Entry 7X4Y (X-ray diffraction, 1.90 A resolution); this record covers chains A and C of the 6 polymer chains in the assembly.

== Chain A (and C) ==
Name: Glutamate decarboxylase
Organism: Bacteroides thetaiotaomicron VPI-5482
Notes: EC 4.1.1.15; chain C of this document is another copy of the same molecule, construct and numbering; everything in this record applies to it too
Reference sequence: Q8A4M9 (Q8A4M9_BACTN); numbering as in UniProt (aligned over 1-481)
Chain sequence (481 residues; row label = number of the first residue in the row):
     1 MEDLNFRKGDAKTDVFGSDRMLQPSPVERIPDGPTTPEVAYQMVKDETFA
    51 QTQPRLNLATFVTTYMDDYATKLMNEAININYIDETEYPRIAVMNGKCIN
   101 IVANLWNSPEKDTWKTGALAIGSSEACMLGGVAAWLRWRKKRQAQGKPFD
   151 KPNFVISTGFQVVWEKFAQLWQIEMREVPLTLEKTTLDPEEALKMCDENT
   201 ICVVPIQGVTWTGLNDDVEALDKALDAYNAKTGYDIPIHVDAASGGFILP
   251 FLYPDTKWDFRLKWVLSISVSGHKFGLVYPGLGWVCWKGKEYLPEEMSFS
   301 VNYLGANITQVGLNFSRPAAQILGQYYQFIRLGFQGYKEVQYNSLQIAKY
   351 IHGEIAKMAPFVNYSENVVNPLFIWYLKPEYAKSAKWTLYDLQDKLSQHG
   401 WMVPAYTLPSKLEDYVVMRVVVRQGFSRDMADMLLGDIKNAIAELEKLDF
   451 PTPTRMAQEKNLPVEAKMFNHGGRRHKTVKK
Not modelled in the structure: 1, 460-481
Covalently attached groups: pyridoxal phosphate (PLP) linked to K274
Ligand contacts:
  - gamma-amino-butanoic acid (ABU), molecule 1: T60, F61, V62, Q161, T210
  - gamma-amino-butanoic acid (ABU), molecule 2: N81, I83, D84, F315, S316
  - pyridoxal phosphate (PLP): G122, S123, S124, Q161, V163, I206, G208, T210, D241, A243, S244, S271, H273

== Chain A / chain C interface ==
Contacting residue pairs - 220 pairs, chain A then chain C:
  S25(A) with K97(C), hydrogen bond; Y326(C), hydrogen bond
  P26(A) with K97(C); Y326(C), hydrogen bond (backbone-side chain); I330(C)
  V27(A) with K97(C); N100(C), hydrogen bond (backbone-side chain)
  E28(A) with N100(C); I101(C), hydrogen bond (backbone-backbone); N104(C), hydrogen bond (backbone-side chain); T113(C); K115(C), salt bridge
  R29(A) with I101(C); N104(C)
  I30(A) with I101(C); L105(C), hydrophobic; F329(C), hydrophobic; G333(C); F334(C); Y337(C), hydrophobic
  P31(A) with F329(C); G333(C); F334(C), hydrogen bond (backbone-backbone)
  D32(A) with F334(C), hydrogen bond (backbone-backbone); Q335(C), hydrogen bond (backbone-backbone)
  G33(A) with L332(C); G333(C)
  P34(A) with R331(C); L332(C); Q335(C)
  T35(A) with I330(C); R331(C), hydrogen bond (backbone-backbone)
  P37(A) with Y69(C), hydrophobic; Y327(C); R331(C)
  E38(A) with Y69(C), hydrogen bond
  A40(A) with Y327(C), hydrophobic; I330(C), hydrophobic; R331(C)
  Y41(A) with Y69(C); K72(C); L73(C), hydrophobic; E76(C), hydrogen bond; Y327(C)
  M43(A) with I330(C), hydrophobic
  V44(A) with L73(C), hydrophobic; M94(C); L323(C); Y326(C), hydrophobic; Y327(C); I330(C), hydrophobic
  K45(A) with E76(C), salt bridge
  E47(A) with R90(C); M94(C); K97(C), salt bridge; Y326(C)
  A50(A) with R90(C), hydrogen bond (backbone-side chain)
  Q51(A) with E87(C); Y88(C); P89(C); R90(C), hydrogen bond (side chain-backbone); I91(C), hydrogen bond (side chain-backbone)
  T52(A) with E87(C), hydrogen bond (backbone-backbone); Y88(C)
  P54(A) with N79(C); Y88(C)
  N57(A) with D84(C), hydrogen bond; E87(C); Y88(C), hydrogen bond
  A59(A) with E87(C)
  T60(A) with D84(C), hydrogen bond
  V62(A) with N81(C); S316(C)
  T64(A) with N79(C), hydrogen bond (backbone-side chain)
  Y69(A) with P37(C), hydrophobic; E38(C), hydrogen bond; Y41(C)
  K72(A) with Y41(C)
  L73(A) with Y41(C), hydrophobic; V44(C), hydrophobic; K45(C)
  M74(A) with I78(C), hydrophobic
  N75(A) with N75(C); I78(C)
  E76(A) with Y41(C), hydrogen bond; K45(C), salt bridge
  I78(A) with M74(C), hydrophobic; N75(C); Y279(C), hydrophobic; P280(C)
  N79(A) with P54(C); T64(C), hydrogen bond (side chain-backbone); Y279(C)
  N81(A) with V62(C)
  D84(A) with N57(C); T60(C), hydrogen bond
  E87(A) with Q51(C); T52(C), hydrogen bond (backbone-backbone); N57(C); A59(C); M402(C)
  Y88(A) with Q51(C); T52(C); P54(C); N57(C), hydrogen bond
  P89(A) with Q51(C)
  R90(A) with E47(C); A50(C), hydrogen bond (side chain-backbone); Q51(C), hydrogen bond (backbone-side chain)
  I91(A) with Q51(C), hydrogen bond (backbone-side chain)
  M94(A) with V44(C); E47(C)
  K97(A) with S25(C), hydrogen bond; P26(C); V27(C); E47(C), salt bridge
  N100(A) with V27(C), hydrogen bond (side chain-backbone); E28(C), hydrogen bond
  I101(A) with E28(C), hydrogen bond (backbone-backbone); R29(C); I30(C)
  N104(A) with E28(C), hydrogen bond (side chain-backbone); R29(C)
  T113(A) with E28(C)
  K115(A) with E28(C), salt bridge
  I121(A) with I121(C), hydrophobic; N314(C); S316(C)
  S124(A) with L313(C), hydrogen bond (side chain-backbone); N314(C); F315(C)
  E125(A) with N314(C)
  M128(A) with L313(C)
  V132(A) with L170(C)
  W135(A) with L170(C); W171(C); Q172(C)
  L136(A) with Q172(C)
  R139(A) with Q172(C)
  Q161(A) with F315(C)
  V162(A) with F315(C), hydrophobic
  V163(A) with F315(C), hydrophobic
  K166(A) with G312(C), hydrogen bond (side chain-backbone); F315(C)
  Q169(A) with E296(C), hydrogen bond (side chain-backbone)
  L170(A) with V132(C); W135(C); W171(C), hydrogen bond (backbone-side chain); M297(C), hydrophobic; G312(C); L313(C), hydrophobic
  W171(A) with W135(C); L170(C), hydrogen bond (side chain-backbone); W171(C), hydrophobic
  Q172(A) with W135(C); L136(C); R139(C)
  H273(A) with S316(C)
  Y279(A) with I78(C), hydrophobic; N79(C)
  P280(A) with I78(C); R317(C); P318(C)
  G281(A) with P318(C)
  E296(A) with Q169(C), hydrogen bond (backbone-side chain)
  M297(A) with Q169(C); L170(C), hydrophobic
  V311(A) with K166(C)
  G312(A) with K166(C), hydrogen bond (backbone-side chain); L170(C)
  L313(A) with S124(C), hydrogen bond (backbone-side chain); M128(C); L170(C), hydrophobic
  N314(A) with I121(C); S124(C); E125(C); N314(C), hydrogen bond
  F315(A) with S124(C); Q161(C); V162(C), hydrophobic; V163(C), hydrophobic; K166(C)
  S316(A) with V62(C); I121(C); H273(C)
  R317(A) with P280(C)
  P318(A) with P280(C); G281(C)
  L323(A) with V44(C)
  Y326(A) with S25(C), hydrogen bond; P26(C), hydrogen bond (side chain-backbone); V44(C), hydrophobic; E47(C)
  Y327(A) with P37(C); A40(C), hydrophobic; Y41(C); V44(C), hydrophobic
  F329(A) with I30(C), hydrophobic; P31(C)
  I330(A) with P26(C), hydrophobic; T35(C); A40(C), hydrophobic; M43(C), hydrophobic; V44(C), hydrophobic
  R331(A) with P34(C); T35(C), hydrogen bond (backbone-backbone); P37(C); A40(C)
  L332(A) with G33(C); P34(C)
  G333(A) with I30(C); P31(C); G33(C)
  F334(A) with I30(C); P31(C), hydrogen bond (backbone-backbone); D32(C), hydrogen bond (backbone-backbone)
  Q335(A) with D32(C), hydrogen bond (backbone-backbone); P34(C)
  Y337(A) with I30(C), hydrophobic
  M402(A) with E87(C)
Interface residues without a listed pair, chain A (103 interface residues in all): R20, T48, T63, D67, I80, T86, L105, W114, L129, F251, Q321
Interface residues without a listed pair, chain C (101 interface residues in all): R20, T48, T63, D67, I80, W114, F251, V311, Q321

== In short ==
The interface between chain A and chain C involves 103 residues on one side and 101 on the other; the contacts
include 49 hydrogen bonds and 6 salt bridges. Among the polar pairs are E28(A)-K115(C), K45(A)-E76(C) and
E47(A)-K97(C). Bound to chain A: gamma-amino-butanoic acid.
Chain A and chain C are both Glutamate decarboxylase (Bacteroides thetaiotaomicron VPI-5482); the structure,
Crystal structure of Bacteroides thetaiotaomicron glutamate decarboxylase BTGAD-PLP-GABA complex, was
determined by X-ray diffraction together with 7X4L, 7X51 and 7X52 from the same study.
